9EU5 - chain A; structure by X-ray diffraction, 3.00 A resolution.

[Chain A]
Name: Isoform 2 of Ectonucleotide pyrophosphatase/phosphodiesterase family member 2
Organism: Rattus norvegicus
Notes: EC 3.1.4.39
UniProtKB: Q64610 (ENPP2_RAT), isoform Q64610-2; numbering as in UniProt (aligned over 1-862)
Chain sequence (862 residues; numbered 1 to 862; the number before each row is that of its first residue):
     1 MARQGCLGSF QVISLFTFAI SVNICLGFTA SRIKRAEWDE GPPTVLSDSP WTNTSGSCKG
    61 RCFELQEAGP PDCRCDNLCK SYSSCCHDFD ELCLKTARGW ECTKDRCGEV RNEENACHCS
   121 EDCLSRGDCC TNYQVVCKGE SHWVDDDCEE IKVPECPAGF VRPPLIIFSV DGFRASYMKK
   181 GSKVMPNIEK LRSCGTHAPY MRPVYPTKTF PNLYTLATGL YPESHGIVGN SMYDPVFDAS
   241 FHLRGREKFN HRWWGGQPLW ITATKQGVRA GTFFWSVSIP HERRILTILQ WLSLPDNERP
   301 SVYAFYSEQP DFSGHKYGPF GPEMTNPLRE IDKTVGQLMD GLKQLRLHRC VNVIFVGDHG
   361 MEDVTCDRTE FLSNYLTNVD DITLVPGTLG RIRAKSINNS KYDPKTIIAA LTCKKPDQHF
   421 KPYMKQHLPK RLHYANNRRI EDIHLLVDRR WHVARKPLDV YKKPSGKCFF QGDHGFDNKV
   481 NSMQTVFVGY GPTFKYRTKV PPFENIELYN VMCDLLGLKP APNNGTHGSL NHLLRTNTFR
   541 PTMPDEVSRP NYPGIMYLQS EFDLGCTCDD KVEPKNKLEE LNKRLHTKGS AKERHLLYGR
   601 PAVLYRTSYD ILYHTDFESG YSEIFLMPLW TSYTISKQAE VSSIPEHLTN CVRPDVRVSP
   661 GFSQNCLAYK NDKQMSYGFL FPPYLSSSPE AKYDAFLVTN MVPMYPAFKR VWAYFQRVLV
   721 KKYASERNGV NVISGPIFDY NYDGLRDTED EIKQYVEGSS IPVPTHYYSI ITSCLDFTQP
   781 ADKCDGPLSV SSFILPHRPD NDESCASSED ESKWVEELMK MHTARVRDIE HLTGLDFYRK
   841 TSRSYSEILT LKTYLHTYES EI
Not modelled in the structure: 1-55, 570-587, 859-862
Disulfide bonds: Cys58-Cys75, Cys62-Cys93, Cys73-Cys86, Cys79-Cys85, Cys102-Cys119, Cys107-Cys137, Cys117-Cys130, Cys123-Cys129, Cys148-Cys194, Cys156-Cys350, Cys366-Cys468, Cys413-Cys805, Cys566-Cys666, Cys568-Cys651, Cys774-Cys784
Covalently attached groups: N-acetylglucosamine (NAG) linked to Asn524
Differences from the reference sequence: conflict Ala68 (Val in Q64610), Ala591 (Arg in Q64610), Ala806 (Asn in Q64610); engineered mutation Ala410 (Asn in Q64610)
Ion coordination: Zn2+ site 1: Asp171, Thr209, Asp358, His359; Zn2+ site 2: Asp311, His315, His474 (together with phosphate ion); Zn2+ site 3 near His444 (its only coordinating residue here); Na+ site 1: Asp672 (together with glycerol); Ca2+: Asp739, Asn741, Asp743, Leu745, Asp747; Na+ site 2: Asn801, Ser807; Zn2+ site 4 near His822 (its only coordinating residue here)
Small-molecule neighbours: 7alpha-hydroxycholesterol (5JK): Leu78, Ser81, Phe210, Tyr214, Lys248, Phe249, His251, Trp254, Pro258, Trp260, Ile261, Phe274, Trp275
Swiss-Prot annotation at these positions:
  - motif: Arg126 to Asp128 (Cell attachment site)
  - active site: Thr209 (Nucleophile)
  - binding site (Zn(2+)): Asp171, Thr209, Asp311, His315, Asp358, His359, His474
  - binding site (1-(9Z-octadecenoyl)-sn-glycero-3-phosphate): Thr209, Asn230, Asp311, His474
  - binding site (1-hexadecanoyl-sn-glycero-3-phosphate): Thr209, Asn230, Asp311, His474
  - binding site (1-tetradecanoyl-sn-glycerol 3-phosphate): Thr209, Asn230, Asp311, His474
  - glycosylation (N-linked (GlcNAc...) asparagine): Asn53, Asn398, Asn524
  - mutagenesis: Ile13 (I13L: No effect on secretion), Phe16 to Phe18 (No effect on secretion), Phe18 to Ser21 (No effect on secretion), Ser21 to Ile24 (No effect on secretion), Ile24 to Cys25 (No effect on secretion), Phe28 to Ala30 (No effect on secretion), Asp171 (D171N: Abolishes lysophospholipase D activity), Thr209 (T209A: Abolishes lysophospholipase D activity; T209S: 15% of wild-type lysophospholipase D activity), Asp311 (D311N: Abolishes lysophospholipase D activity), His315 (H315Q: 20% of wild-type lysophospholipase D activity), Lys430 (K430A: Impaired secretion. No effect on lysophospholipase activity)

[Overview]
Ligands of chain A: 7alpha-hydroxycholesterol. Covalently linked N-acetylglucosamine: at Asn524. Asp171,
Thr209, Asp358 and His359 coordinate Zn2+ site 1. Asp311, His315 and His474 form the Zn2+ site 2. From
UniProt: active-site residue Thr209, 7 Zn2+-binding residues, 4 residues binding
1-(9Z-octadecenoyl)-sn-glycero-3-phosphate and 4 residues binding 1-hexadecanoyl-sn-glycero-3-phosphate.
Chain A is Isoform 2 of Ectonucleotide pyrophosphatase/phosphodiesterase family member 2 (Rattus norvegicus);
the structure, SSX structure of Autotaxin at room temperature, was determined by X-ray diffraction, deposited
together with 9ENT.
